8RN9 - chains D and E of the 5 polymer chains in the assembly; structure by electron microscopy, 3.31 A resolution.

# Chain D
Molecule: RNA-directed RNA polymerase catalytic subunit
Organism: Influenza B virus (B/Memphis/13/2003)
Notes: EC 2.7.7.48
UniProtKB: Q5V8Y6 (Q5V8Y6_9INFB); numbering as in UniProt (aligned over 1-752)
Amino-acid sequence (752 residues; numbered 1 to 752; the number before each row is that of its first residue):
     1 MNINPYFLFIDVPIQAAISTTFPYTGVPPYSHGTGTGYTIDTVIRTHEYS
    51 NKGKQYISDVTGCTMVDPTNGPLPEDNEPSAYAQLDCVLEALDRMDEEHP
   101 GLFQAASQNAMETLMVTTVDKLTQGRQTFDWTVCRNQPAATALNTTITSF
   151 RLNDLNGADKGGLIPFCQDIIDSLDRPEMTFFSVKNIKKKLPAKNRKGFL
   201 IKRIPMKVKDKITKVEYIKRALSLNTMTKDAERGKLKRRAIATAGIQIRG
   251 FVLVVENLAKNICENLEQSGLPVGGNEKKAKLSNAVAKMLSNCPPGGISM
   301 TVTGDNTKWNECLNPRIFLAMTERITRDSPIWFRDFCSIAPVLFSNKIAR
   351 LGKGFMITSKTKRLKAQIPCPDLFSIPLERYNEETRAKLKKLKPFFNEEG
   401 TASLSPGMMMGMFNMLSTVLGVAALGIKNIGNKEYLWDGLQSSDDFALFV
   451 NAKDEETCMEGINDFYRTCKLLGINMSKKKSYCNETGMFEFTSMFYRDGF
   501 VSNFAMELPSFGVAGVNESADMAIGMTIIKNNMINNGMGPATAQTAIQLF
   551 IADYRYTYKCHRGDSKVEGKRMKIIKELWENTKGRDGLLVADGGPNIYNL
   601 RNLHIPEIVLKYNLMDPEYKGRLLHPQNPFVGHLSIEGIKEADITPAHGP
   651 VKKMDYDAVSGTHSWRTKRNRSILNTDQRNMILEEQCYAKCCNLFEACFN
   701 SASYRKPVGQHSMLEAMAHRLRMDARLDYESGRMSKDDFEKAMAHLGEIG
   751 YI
Not modelled in the structure: 1-352, 376-752

# Chain E
Molecule: Polymerase acidic protein
Organism: Influenza B virus (B/Memphis/13/2003)
Notes: EC 3.1.-.-
UniProtKB: Q5V8Z9 (Q5V8Z9_9INFB); numbering as in UniProt (aligned over 1-726)
Amino-acid sequence (726 residues; row label = number of the first residue in the row):
     1 MDTFITRNFQTTIIQKAKNTMAEFSEDPELQPAMLFNICVHLEVCYVISD
    51 MNFLDEEGKAYTALEGQGKEQNLRPQYEVIEGMPRTIAWMVQRSLAQEHG
   101 IETPKYLADLFDYKTKRFIEVGITKGLADDYFWKKKEKLGNSMELMIFSY
   151 NQDYSLSNESSLDEEGKGRVLSRLTELQAELSLKNLWQVLIGEEDVEKGI
   201 DFKLGQTISRLRDISVPAGFSNFEGMRSYIDNIDPKGAIERNLARMSPLV
   251 SVTPKKLTWEDLRPIGPHIYNHELPEVPYNAFLLMSDELGLANMTEGKSK
   301 KPKTLAKECLEKYSTLRDQTDPILIMKSEKANENFLWKLWRDCVNTISNE
   351 EMSNELQKTNYAKWATGDGLTYQKIMKEVAIDDETMCQEEPKIPNKCRVA
   401 AWVQTEMNLLSTLTSKRALDLPEIGPDVAPVEHVGSERRKYFVNEINYCK
   451 ASTVMMKYVLFHTSLLNESNASMGKYKVIPITNRVVNEKGESFDMLYGLA
   501 VKGQSHLRGDTDVVTVVTFEFSSTDPRVDSGKWPKYTVFRIGSLFVSGRE
   551 KSVYLYCRVNGTNKIQMKWGMEARRCLLQSMQQMEAIVEQESSIQGYDMT
   601 KACFKGDRVNSPKTFSIGTQEGKLVKGSFGKALRVIFTKCLMHYVFGNAQ
   651 LEGFSAESRRLLLLIQALKDRKGPWVFDLEGMYSGIEECISNNPWVIQSA
   701 YWFNEWLGFEKEGSKVLESVDEIMDE
Not modelled in the structure: 1-358, 388-726
Reported in the primary citation:
  - mutagenesis - K631A/R634A: decreased catalytic activity

# How chain D and chain E interact
Pairs across the interface (27; chain D residue first):
  Ile357(D) - Ala380(E)  hydrophobic
  Ile357(D) - Met386(E)  hydrophobic
  Ile357(D) - Cys387(E)
  Thr358(D) - Tyr372(E)
  Thr358(D) - Cys387(E)  hydrogen bond (backbone-backbone)
  Ser359(D) - Tyr372(E)
  Ser359(D) - Thr385(E)
  Ser359(D) - Met386(E)
  Lys360(D) - Tyr372(E)
  Lys362(D) - Asp383(E)  salt bridge
  Lys362(D) - Thr385(E)
  Arg363(D) - Leu370(E)  hydrogen bond (side chain-backbone)
  Arg363(D) - Tyr372(E)
  Arg363(D) - Gln373(E)  hydrogen bond (backbone-backbone)
  Leu364(D) - Tyr372(E)
  Leu364(D) - Gln373(E)
  Leu364(D) - Ile375(E)  hydrophobic
  Leu364(D) - Met386(E)
  Lys365(D) - Tyr372(E)
  Lys365(D) - Gln373(E)  hydrogen bond (backbone-backbone)
  Lys365(D) - Lys374(E)
  Lys365(D) - Ile375(E)  hydrogen bond (backbone-backbone)
  Lys365(D) - Met386(E)
  Ala366(D) - Ile375(E)  hydrophobic
  Ala366(D) - Ala380(E)  hydrophobic
  Gln367(D) - Lys374(E)  hydrogen bond
  Ser375(D) - Ile381(E)
Also at the interface, not in a pair above, chain D (15 interface residues in all): Met356, Ile368, Pro369, Asp372
Also at the interface, not in a pair above, chain E (13 interface residues in all): Thr371, Lys377

# Overview
Chain D and chain E form an interface of 15 and 13 residues respectively, with 6 hydrogen bonds and 1 salt
bridge. Polar contacts include Lys362(D)-Asp383(E), Arg363(D)-Leu370(E) and Gln367(D)-Lys374(E). The paper
reports that K631A/R634A of chain E reduce catalytic activity.
Here chain D is RNA-directed RNA polymerase catalytic subunit and chain E is Polymerase acidic protein, both
from Influenza B virus (B/Memphis/13/2003). Entry 8RN9 (Influenza B polymerase, replicase (from "Influenza B
polymerase apo-trimer" | Local refinement)) was determined by electron microscopy together with 8RN1, 8RN2,
8RN3, 8RN4, 8RN5, 8RN6 and 5 further entries from the same study.
